PDB entry 6SMZ | X-ray diffraction, 1.75 A resolution | chains A and C of the 4 polymer chains in the assembly

Chain A (and C):
Protein: 3-sulfolactaldehyde reductase
Organism: Escherichia coli (strain K12)
Notes: EC 1.1.1.373; chain C of this document is another copy of the same molecule, construct and numbering; everything in this record applies to it too
Reference sequence: P0A9V8 (SQUU_ECOLI); residues 1-298 here = UniProt positions 1-298
Sequence (306 residues; each row starts with the number of its first residue):
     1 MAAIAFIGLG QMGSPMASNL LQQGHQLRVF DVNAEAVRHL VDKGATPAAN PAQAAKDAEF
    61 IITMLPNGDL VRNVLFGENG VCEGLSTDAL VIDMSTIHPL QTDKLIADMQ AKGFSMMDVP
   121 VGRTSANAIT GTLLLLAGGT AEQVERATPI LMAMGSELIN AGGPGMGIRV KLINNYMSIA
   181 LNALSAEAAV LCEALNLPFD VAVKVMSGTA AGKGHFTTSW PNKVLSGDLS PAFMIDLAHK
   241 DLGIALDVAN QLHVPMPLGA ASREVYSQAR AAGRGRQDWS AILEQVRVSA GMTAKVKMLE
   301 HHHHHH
Disordered / not traced: 1, 296-306 (chain C: 1, 297-306)
Sequence notes: expression tag (299-306)
Residues lining bound ligands:
  - NAD (nicotinamide-adenine-dinucleotide), molecule 1: Ile7, Gly8, Leu9, Gly10, Gln11, Met12, Gly13, Phe30, Asp31, Val32, Asn33, Met64, Leu65, Pro66, Leu70, Asn73, Val74, Ser95, Thr96, Val121, Arg123, Thr124, Ser125, Lys171
  - NAD, molecule 2: Ala232, Phe233, Asp241
From the paper describing this entry:
  - binding site for NAD: Asp31
  - specificity-determining residues: Asp31
  - conformationally variable residues (domain motion): Ser156 to Met166
  - catalytic residues: Lys171 (proposed by the authors, not directly observed)
  - specificity-determining residues: Gly122 to Thr124 (by similarity / conservation)
  - mutagenesis - G122S, R123G, T124G: decreased catalytic activity on SLA

Chain A / chain C interface:
Residue-residue contacts (8):
  Gln268(A) with Ser289(C)
  Ala271(A) with Ser289(C); Ala290(C); Gly291(C)
  Ser289(A) with Gln268(C); Ala271(C)
  Ala290(A) with Ala271(C)
  Gly291(A) with Ala271(C)

Overview:
Chain A and chain C each contribute 5 residues to their interface. Chain A binds NAD. The paper reports the
catalytic residue Lys171(A); G122S, R123G and T124G of chain A reduce catalytic activity on SLA.
Both chains are 3-sulfolactaldehyde reductase (Escherichia coli (strain K12)). Entry 6SMZ (Crystal structure
of SLA Reductase YihU from E. Coli in complex with NADH) was determined by X-ray diffraction, deposited
together with 6SM7 and 6SMY.
